Entry 9DCF (X-ray diffraction, 2.87 A resolution); this record covers chains B and C of the 3 polymer chains in the assembly.

== Chain B ==
Name: Protease 3C
Organism: Coxsackievirus B3 (strain Nancy)
Notes: EC 3.4.22.28
UniProt: P03313 (POLG_CXB3N); residues 1-183 here correspond to UniProt positions 1541-1723 (UniProt number = residue number + 1540)
Amino-acid sequence (193 residues; row label = number of the first residue in the row; numbers below 1 keep their minus sign (Met-1 is residue -1)):
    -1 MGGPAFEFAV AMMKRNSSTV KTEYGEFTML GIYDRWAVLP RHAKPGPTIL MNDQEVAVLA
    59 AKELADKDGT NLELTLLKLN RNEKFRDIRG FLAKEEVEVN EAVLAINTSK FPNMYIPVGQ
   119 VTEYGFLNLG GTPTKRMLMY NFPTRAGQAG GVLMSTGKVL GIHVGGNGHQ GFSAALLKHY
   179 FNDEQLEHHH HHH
Unresolved in the structure: -1 to 1, 143, 181-191
Sequence notes: expression tag (-1 to 0, 184-191); engineered mutation Ala55 (Gly1595 in P03313), Ala58 (Asp1598 in P03313), Ala63 (Val1603 in P03313), Ala147 (Cys1687 in P03313)
UniProt features mapped onto this chain:
  - active site (For protease 3C activity): His40, Glu71
  - site: Gln183 (Cleavage)

== Chain C ==
Molecule: cloverleaf RNA
Organism: Coxsackievirus B3 (strain Nancy)
Sequence (90 nucleotides; row label = number of the first residue in the row; numbering starts at 0):
     0 GGUAAAACAG CCUGUGGGUU GAUCCCACCC ACAGGGCCCA UUGGGCGCUA GCACUCUGGU
    60 AUCACGGUAC CUUUGUGCGC CUGUUUUACC
Unresolved in the structure: 0, 14-25

== Interface between chain B and chain C ==
Pairs across the interface (27):
  Pro2(B) - A49(C)  base contact
  Pro2(B) - G78(C)  sugar contact
  Glu5(B) - G50(C)  hydrogen bond to the base
  Glu5(B) - C51(C)  sugar contact
  Phe6(B) - G50(C)  phosphate contact
  Phe6(B) - C51(C)  phosphate contact
  Ala9(B) - C51(C)  phosphate contact
  Ala9(B) - A52(C)  phosphate contact
  Lys12(B) - A52(C)  salt bridge to the phosphate
  Arg13(B) - A52(C)  salt bridge to the phosphate
  Arg13(B) - C53(C)  salt bridge to the phosphate
  Asn80(B) - A60(C)  hydrogen bond to the sugar
  Asn80(B) - U61(C)  sugar contact
  Glu81(B) - A68(C)  sugar contact
  Lys82(B) - A68(C)  hydrogen bond to the sugar
  Lys82(B) - C69(C)  sugar contact
  Phe83(B) - C69(C)  sugar contact
  Arg84(B) - C51(C)  salt bridge to the phosphate
  Arg84(B) - C69(C)  sugar contact
  Arg84(B) - C70(C)  phosphate contact
  Asp85(B) - C69(C)  phosphate contact
  Asp85(B) - C70(C)  hydrogen bond to the phosphate
  Phe89(B) - C51(C)  phosphate contact
  Thr154(B) - A49(C)  sugar contact
  Gly155(B) - A49(C)  sugar contact
  Gly155(B) - G50(C)  phosphate contact
  Lys156(B) - A49(C)  salt bridge to the phosphate

== In short ==
16 residues of chain B face 11 of chain C across their interface; the contacts include 4 hydrogen bonds and 5
salt bridges. Polar contacts include Glu5(B)-G50(C), Asn80(B)-A60(C) and Lys82(B)-A68(C). UniProt lists
active-site residues His40(B) and Glu71(B) on chain B.
Chain B is Protease 3C and chain C is cloverleaf RNA, both from Coxsackievirus B3 (strain Nancy); the
structure, Structure of Coxsackievirus B3 cloverleaf RNA in complex with 3Cpro dimer, was determined by X-ray
diffraction.
